5IP3 - chains B and A of the 6 polymer chains in the assembly; structure by X-ray diffraction, 3.00 A resolution.

== Chain B (and A) ==
Protein: Nucleoprotein
Source organism: Tomato spotted wilt virus
Notes: chain A of this document is another copy of the same molecule, construct and numbering; everything in this record applies to it too
UniProt: F4ZD19 (F4ZD19_TSWV); numbering as in UniProt (aligned over 1-258)
Chain sequence (279 residues; numbered -20 to 258; the number before each row is that of its first residue; numbers below 1 keep their minus sign (Met-20 is residue -20)):
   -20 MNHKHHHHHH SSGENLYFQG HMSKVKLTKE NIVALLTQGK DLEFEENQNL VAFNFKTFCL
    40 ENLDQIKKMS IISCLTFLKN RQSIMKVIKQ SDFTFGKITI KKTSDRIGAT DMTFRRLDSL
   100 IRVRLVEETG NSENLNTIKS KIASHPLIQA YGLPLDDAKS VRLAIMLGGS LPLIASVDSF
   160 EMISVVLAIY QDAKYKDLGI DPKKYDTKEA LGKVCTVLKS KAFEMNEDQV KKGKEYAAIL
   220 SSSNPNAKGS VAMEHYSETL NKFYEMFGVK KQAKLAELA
Not modelled in the structure: -20 to 3, 25-27, 253-258 (chain A: -20 to 2, 27-29, 80-83, 251-258)
Differences from the reference sequence: expression tag (-20 to 0)
From the paper describing this entry:
  - conformationally variable residues (loop rearrangement): Ala31 to Asn33, Pro224 to Ala226
  - binding site for the 5-nt DNA strand: Val30, Arg60, Met64, Lys65, Lys68, Ile86, Thr92, Phe93, Arg94, Arg95, Pro151, Leu152, Tyr184, Lys192
  - binding site for the 7-nt DNA strand: Lys68, Gln170
  - binding site for the 6-nt DNA strand: Tyr130, Gln170

== Chain B / chain A interface ==
Pairs across the interface (69; chain B residue first):
  Leu6(B) - Ser62(A)
  Lys8(B) - Asp71(A)  hydrogen bond (side chain-backbone)
  Lys8(B) - Phe72(A)
  Ile11(B) - Ile63(A)  hydrophobic
  Ile11(B) - Val66(A)  hydrophobic
  Ile11(B) - Phe72(A)  hydrophobic
  Val12(B) - Phe72(A)  hydrophobic
  Val12(B) - Thr73(A)
  Val12(B) - Phe74(A)  hydrophobic
  Leu14(B) - Met48(A)
  Leu14(B) - Ser52(A)
  Leu15(B) - Met48(A)
  Leu15(B) - Phe74(A)  hydrophobic
  Leu15(B) - Leu96(A)  hydrophobic
  Thr16(B) - Phe74(A)
  Thr16(B) - Gly75(A)
  Gly18(B) - Lys47(A)
  Gly18(B) - Ser49(A)
  Lys19(B) - Ser49(A)
  Lys19(B) - Ser52(A)  hydrogen bond (backbone-side chain)
  Asp20(B) - Ser49(A)  hydrogen bond
  Asp20(B) - Ile51(A)
  Asp20(B) - Ser52(A)
  Leu21(B) - Ser52(A)  hydrogen bond (backbone-side chain)
  Leu21(B) - Thr55(A)  hydrogen bond (backbone-side chain)
  Glu22(B) - Thr55(A)
  Phe23(B) - Thr55(A)
  Phe23(B) - Asn59(A)
  Arg85(B) - Lys65(A)
  Val164(B) - Leu239(A)  hydrophobic
  Val165(B) - Phe242(A)  hydrophobic
  Val165(B) - Phe246(A)
  Ile168(B) - Leu239(A)
  Ile168(B) - Phe242(A)  hydrophobic
  Ile168(B) - Tyr243(A)  hydrophobic
  Tyr169(B) - Phe246(A)  hydrophobic
  Asp171(B) - Tyr243(A)  hydrogen bond
  Ala172(B) - Phe246(A)  hydrophobic
  Ala172(B) - Gly247(A)
  Pro181(B) - Lys175(A)  hydrogen bond (backbone-side chain)
  Lys182(B) - Lys175(A)  hydrogen bond (backbone-side chain)
  Lys183(B) - Lys175(A)
  Tyr184(B) - Lys175(A)
  Asp185(B) - Lys175(A)
  Lys187(B) - Met232(A)
  Leu190(B) - Met232(A)  hydrophobic
  Leu190(B) - Tyr243(A)
  Gly191(B) - Gly228(A)
  Cys194(B) - Ala231(A)
  Cys194(B) - Tyr235(A)
  Cys194(B) - Leu239(A)  hydrophobic
  Thr195(B) - Lys227(A)  hydrogen bond (side chain-backbone)
  Thr195(B) - Gly228(A)
  Thr195(B) - Ala231(A)
  Leu197(B) - Tyr235(A)  hydrogen bond (backbone-side chain)
  Lys198(B) - Ala231(A)
  Lys198(B) - Tyr235(A)
  Phe202(B) - Tyr235(A)  hydrogen bond (backbone-side chain)
  Met204(B) - Tyr235(A)  hydrophobic
  Met204(B) - Thr238(A)
  Val209(B) - Thr238(A)
  Val209(B) - Lys241(A)
  Val209(B) - Phe242(A)
  Gly212(B) - Phe242(A)
  Lys213(B) - Phe242(A)
  Ala216(B) - Phe242(A)  hydrophobic
  Ala216(B) - Phe246(A)
  Leu219(B) - Phe246(A)  hydrophobic
  Ser220(B) - Met245(A)
Interface residues without a listed pair, chain B (48 interface residues in all): Thr7, Gln17, Glu24, Asn28, Asp84, Met161, Lys173, Glu188
Interface residues without a listed pair, chain A (39 interface residues in all): Phe56, Ile67, Ser70, Ile100, Lys120, Tyr174, Asp176, His234

== In short ==
48 residues of chain B face 39 of chain A across their interface; the contacts include 11 hydrogen bonds.
Polar contacts include Lys8(B)-Asp71(A), Lys19(B)-Ser52(A) and Asp20(B)-Ser49(A). From the paper: a binding
site for the 5-nt DNA strand at Val30(B), Arg60(B) and Met64(B) among others; a binding site for the 7-nt DNA
strand at Lys68(B) and Gln170(B).
Chain B and chain A are both Nucleoprotein (Tomato spotted wilt virus); the structure, Tomato spotted wilt
tospovirus nucleocapsid protein-ssDNA complex, was determined by X-ray diffraction (same publication as 5IP1
and 5IP2).
